PDB entry 8RL9 | electron microscopy, 3.22 A resolution | chains D and K of the 4 polymer chains in the assembly

[Chain D]
Protein: Gluebody GbEnhancer
From: Lama glama
Sequence (114 residues; row label = number of the first residue in the row; a row labelled like 82A-82C holds insertion residues (82A, then the next letters in order)):
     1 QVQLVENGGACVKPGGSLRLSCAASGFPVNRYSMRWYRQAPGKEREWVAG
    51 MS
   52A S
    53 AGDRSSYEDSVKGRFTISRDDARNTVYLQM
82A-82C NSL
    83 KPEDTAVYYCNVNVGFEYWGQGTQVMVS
Cystine bridges: Cys22-Cys92

[Chain K]
Protein: Gluebody G5-006
From: Lama glama
Sequence (127 residues; each row starts with the number of its first residue; numbers below 1 keep their minus sign (Ser-2 is residue -2)):
    -2 SMAQVQLVENGGGCVKAGGSLRLSCAASGSIFSINRMTWYRQAPGKEREW
    48 VAAITSGGSTNYADSVKGRFTISRDNAENTVYLQMNSLKPEDTAVYYCEA
    98 YGTYTLAPTGEGEYDDYWGQGTQVMVS
Unresolved in the structure: -2 to 0
Cystine bridges: Cys22-Cys95

[How chain D and chain K interact]
Disulfides between the chains: Cys11(D)-Cys11(K)
Contacting residue pairs (22; chain D residue first):
  Ala10(D) - Met122(K)  hydrophobic
  Cys11(D) - Cys11(K)  disulfide
  Cys11(D) - Met122(K)
  Pro41(D) - Gly118(K)
  Pro41(D) - Gln120(K)
  Gly42(D) - Gln117(K)
  Thr87(D) - Gln120(K)
  Ala88(D) - Gln120(K)
  Val89(D) - Gln120(K)
  Gln103(D) - Pro41(K)
  Gln103(D) - Gly42(K)
  Gly104(D) - Pro41(K)
  Gln106(D) - Ala91(K)
  Gln106(D) - Val92(K)
  Gln106(D) - Gln120(K)
  Gln106(D) - Val121(K)  hydrogen bond (side chain-backbone)
  Gln106(D) - Met122(K)
  Met108(D) - Gly10(K)
  Met108(D) - Cys11(K)
  Met108(D) - Gln120(K)
  Met108(D) - Met122(K)  hydrophobic
  Ser110(D) - Cys11(K)  hydrogen bond (side chain-backbone)
Other interface residues (no listed pair), chain D (14 interface residues in all): Gly9, Val107
Other interface residues (no listed pair), chain K (14 interface residues in all): Gly9, Thr90, Thr119

[Overview]
The chain D/chain K interface involves 14 residues from each chain; the contacts include 1 disulfide bond and
2 hydrogen bonds. Among the polar pairs are Gln106(D)-Val121(K) and Ser110(D)-Cys11(K).
Here chain D is Gluebody GbEnhancer and chain K is Gluebody G5-006, both from Lama glama. Entry 8RL9
(RECQL5:sfGFP hetero dimer assembled by Di-Gluebody) was determined by electron microscopy (same publication
as 8RL5, 8RL7, 8RLA, 8RLB, 8RLC, 8RLE and 3 further entries).
